PDB entry 3EZG | X-ray diffraction, 1.15 A resolution | chain A

Chain A:
Name: Protein DJ-1
From: Homo sapiens
UniProtKB: Q99497 (PARK7_HUMAN); numbering as in UniProt (aligned over 1-189)
Sequence (196 residues; numbered 1 to 196; the number before each row is that of its first residue):
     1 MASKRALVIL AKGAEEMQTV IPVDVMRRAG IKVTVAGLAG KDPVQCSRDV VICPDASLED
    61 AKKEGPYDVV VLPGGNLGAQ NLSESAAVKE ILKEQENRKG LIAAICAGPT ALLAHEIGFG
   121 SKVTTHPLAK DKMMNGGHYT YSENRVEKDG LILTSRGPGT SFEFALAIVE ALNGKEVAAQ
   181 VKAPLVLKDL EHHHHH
Disordered / not traced: 1, 189-196
Differences from the reference sequence: engineered mutation Gln-18 (Glu in Q99497); expression tag (190-196)
Modified positions: Cys-106 (3-sulfinoalanine; CSD)
UniProt features mapped onto this chain:
  - active site: Cys-106 (Nucleophile), His-126
  - site: Asp-149, Gly-150 (Cleavage)
  - modified residue: Ala-2 (N-acetylalanine), Tyr-67 (Phosphotyrosine), Cys-106 (Cysteine sulfinic acid (-SO2H)), Lys-148 (N6-acetyllysine), Lys-182 (N6-succinyllysine)
  - lipidation (S-palmitoyl cysteine): Cys-46, Cys-53, Cys-106
  - cross-link: Lys-130 (Glycyl lysine isopeptide (Lys-Gly) (interchain with G-Cter in SUMO))
Reported in the primary citation:
  - post-translational modification sites: Cys-106
  - contacts within the chain: Gln-18/Cys-106, Cys-106/Ala-107
  - contacts within the chain: Gly-75/Cys-106 (hydrogen bond) (proposed by the authors, not directly observed)
  - mutagenesis - C106A: decreased localization
  - mutagenesis - C106A: abolished growth in response to rotenone
  - conformationally variable residues: Cys-106
  - mutagenesis - E18Q: increased localization to mitochondria

Overview:
Curated annotation (UniProt) lists active-site residues Cys-106 and His-126. The paper reports that C106A
reduces localization; a modification site at Cys-106.
Chain A is Protein DJ-1 (Homo sapiens); the structure, Crystal structure of E18Q DJ-1 with oxidized C106, was
determined by X-ray diffraction together with 3F71 from the same study.
